PDB entry 3ALQ | X-ray diffraction, 3.00 A resolution | chains C and T of the 6 polymer chains in the assembly

# Chain C
Protein: Tumor necrosis factor
From: Homo sapiens
Notes: fragment: soluble form
UniProt: P01375 (TNFA_HUMAN); residues 1-157 here correspond to UniProt positions 77-233 (UniProt number = residue number + 76)
Amino-acid sequence (157 residues; numbered 1 to 157; the number before each row is that of its first residue):
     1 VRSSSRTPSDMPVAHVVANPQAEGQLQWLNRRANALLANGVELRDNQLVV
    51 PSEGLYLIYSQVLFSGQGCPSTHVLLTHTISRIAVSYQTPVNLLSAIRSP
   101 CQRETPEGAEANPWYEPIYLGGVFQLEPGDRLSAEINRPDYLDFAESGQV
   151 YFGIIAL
Disordered / not traced: 1-8, 103-110
Sequence notes: engineered mutation M11 (Lys87 in P01375), S65 (Lys141 in P01375), P90 (Lys166 in P01375), R98 (Lys174 in P01375), N112 (Lys188 in P01375), P128 (Lys204 in P01375)
Curated features (UniProtKB/Swiss-Prot):
  - glycosylation: S4 (O-linked (GalNAc...) serine)
Disulfide bonds: C69-C101

# Chain T
Protein: Tumor necrosis factor receptor superfamily member 1B
From: Homo sapiens
Notes: fragment: residues in UNP 33-205
UniProt: P20333 (TNR1B_HUMAN); residues 11-183 here correspond to UniProt positions 33-205 (UniProt number = residue number + 22)
Amino-acid sequence (173 residues; numbered 11 to 183; the number before each row is that of its first residue):
    11 APEPGSTCRLREYYDQTAQMCCSKCSPGQHAKVFCTKTSDTVCDSCEDST
    61 YTQLWNWVPECLSCGSRCSSDQVETQACTREQNRICTCRPGWYCALSKQE
   111 GCRLCAPLRKCRPGFGVARPGTETSDVVCKPCAPGTFSNTTSSTDICRPH
   161 QICNVVAIPGNASMDAVCTSTSP
Disordered / not traced: 11-16, 179-183
Disulfide bonds: C18-C31, C32-C45, C35-C53, C56-C71, C74-C88, C78-C96, C98-C115, C104-C112, C121-C139, C142-C157, C163-C178
Metal / ion sites: Co2+: H40, D54, E57

# How chain C and chain T interact
Contacting residue pairs (29; chain C residue first):
  P20(C) with S73(T); C74(T); S76(T)
  Q21(C) with S59(T); C74(T), hydrogen bond (side chain-backbone); R94(T)
  E23(C) with R77(T), salt bridge
  R31(C) with E70(T), salt bridge
  R32(C) with D58(T); S59(T); E70(T); C71(T); S73(T), hydrogen bond
  A33(C) with E70(T); C71(T), hydrogen bond (backbone-backbone); L72(T), hydrophobic
  L63(C) with R113(T)
  P113(C) with L114(T), hydrophobic
  Y115(C) with R113(T)
  D143(C) with R113(T), salt bridge
  F144(C) with S76(T), hydrogen bond (backbone-side chain)
  A145(C) with G75(T); S76(T), hydrogen bond (backbone-side chain); K108(T); R113(T)
  E146(C) with K108(T); Q109(T), hydrogen bond (side chain-backbone); R113(T)
  Q149(C) with R113(T), hydrogen bond
Interface residues without a listed pair, chain C (15 interface residues in all): Q67
Interface residues without a listed pair, chain T (16 interface residues in all): T60

# In short
Chain C and chain T form an interface of 15 and 16 residues respectively, with 7 hydrogen bonds and 3 salt
bridges. Polar contacts include E23(C)-R77(T), R31(C)-E70(T) and D143(C)-R113(T). The Co2+ site is built by
H40(T), D54(T) and E57(T).
Chain C is Tumor necrosis factor and chain T is Tumor necrosis factor receptor superfamily member 1B, both
from Homo sapiens; the structure, Crystal structure of TNF-TNFR2 complex, was determined by X-ray diffraction.
